Entry 4B2M (X-ray diffraction, 2.00 A resolution); this record covers chain A.

== Chain A ==
Protein: Dodecin
Organism: Halobacterium salinarum
Reference sequence: B0R5M0 (B0R5M0_HALS3); numbering as in UniProt (aligned over 1-68)
Amino-acid sequence (76 residues; numbered 1 to 76; the number before each row is that of its first residue):
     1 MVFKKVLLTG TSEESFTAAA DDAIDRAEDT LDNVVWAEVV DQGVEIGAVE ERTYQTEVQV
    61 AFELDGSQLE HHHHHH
Disordered / not traced: 1, 66-76
Modified / non-standard residues: Trp36 (4-azatryptophan; 4AW)
Construct notes: expression tag (69-76)
Ion coordination: Mg2+ site 1 near Glu14 (its only coordinating residue here); Mg2+ site 2 near Asp41 (its only coordinating residue here)
Residues lining bound ligands: riboflavin (RBF): Phe3, Trp36, Ala37, Glu38, Gly43, Val44, Glu45, Gln55

== In short ==
Chain A binds riboflavin.
Chain A is Dodecin (Halobacterium salinarum); the structure, Complexes of dodecin with flavin and flavin-like
ligands, was determined by X-ray diffraction together with 4B2H from the same study.
